5JHR - chains T and U of the 28 polymer chains in the assembly; structure by X-ray diffraction, 2.90 A resolution.

== Chain T ==
Name: Probable proteasome subunit alpha type-7
Source organism: Saccharomyces cerevisiae (strain ATCC 204508 / S288c)
Notes: EC 3.4.25.1
UniProtKB: P21242 (PSA7_YEAST); residues -3 to 284 here correspond to UniProt positions 1-288 (UniProt number = residue number + 4)
Chain sequence (288 residues; each row starts with the number of its first residue; numbers below 1 keep their minus sign (Met-3 is residue -3)):
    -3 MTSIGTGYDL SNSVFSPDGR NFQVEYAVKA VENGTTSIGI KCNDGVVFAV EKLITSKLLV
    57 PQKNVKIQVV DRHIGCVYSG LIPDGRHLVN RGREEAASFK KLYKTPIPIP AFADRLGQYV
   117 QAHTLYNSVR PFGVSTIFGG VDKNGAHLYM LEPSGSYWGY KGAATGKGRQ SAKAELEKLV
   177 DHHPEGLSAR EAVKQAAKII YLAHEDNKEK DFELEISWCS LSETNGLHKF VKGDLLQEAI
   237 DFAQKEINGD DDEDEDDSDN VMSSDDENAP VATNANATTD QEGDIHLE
Not modelled in the structure: -3 to 1, 245-284
Swiss-Prot annotation at these positions:
  - modified residue: Thr-2 (N-acetylthreonine)

== Chain U ==
Name: Proteasome subunit alpha type-1
Source organism: Saccharomyces cerevisiae (strain ATCC 204508 / S288c)
Notes: EC 3.4.25.1
UniProtKB: P21243 (PSA1_YEAST); residues -8 to 243 here correspond to UniProt positions 1-252 (UniProt number = residue number + 9)
Chain sequence (252 residues; each row starts with the number of its first residue; numbers below 1 keep their minus sign (Met-8 is residue -8)):
    -8 MSGAAAASAA GYDRHITIFS PEGRLYQVEY AFKATNQTNI NSLAVRGKDC TVVISQKKVP
    52 DKLLDPTTVS YIFCISRTIG MVVNGPIPDA RNAALRAKAE AAEFRYKYGY DMPCDVLAKR
   112 MANLSQIYTQ RAYMRPLGVI LTFVSVDEEL GPSIYKTDPA GYYVGYKATA TGPKQQEITT
   172 NLENHFKKSK IDHINEESWE KVVEFAITHM IDALGTEFSK NDLEVGVATK DKFFTLSAEN
   232 IEERLVAIAE QD
Not modelled in the structure: -8 to 1, 243

== Interface between chain T and chain U ==
Residue-residue contacts (61; chain T residue first):
  Thr2(T) - His6(U)
  Gly3(T) - His6(U)
  Tyr4(T) - Arg5(U)
  Tyr4(T) - His6(U)
  Tyr4(T) - Tyr21(U)
  Ser9(T) - Arg126(U)
  Val10(T) - His6(U)
  Val10(T) - Gln18(U)
  Phe11(T) - Gln18(U)  hydrogen bond (backbone-side chain)
  Phe11(T) - Tyr21(U)
  Phe11(T) - Ala22(U)  hydrophobic
  Phe11(T) - Ala25(U)  hydrophobic
  Phe11(T) - Arg126(U)
  Phe11(T) - Pro127(U)
  Phe11(T) - Gly129(U)
  Ser12(T) - Tyr21(U)
  Pro13(T) - Tyr21(U)  hydrophobic
  Pro13(T) - Lys24(U)  hydrogen bond (backbone-side chain)
  Asp14(T) - Lys24(U)
  Gly15(T) - Tyr21(U)
  Gly15(T) - Ala25(U)
  Lys37(T) - Asp56(U)  salt bridge
  Gln114(T) - Arg82(U)  hydrogen bond (side chain-backbone)
  Gln114(T) - Asn83(U)
  Gln114(T) - Leu86(U)
  Gln117(T) - Pro79(U)
  Gln117(T) - Asp80(U)
  Gln117(T) - Asn83(U)  hydrogen bond
  Gln117(T) - Arg126(U)  hydrogen bond
  Thr120(T) - Arg126(U)  hydrogen bond (backbone-side chain)
  Leu121(T) - Tyr124(U)
  Leu121(T) - Arg126(U)
  Leu121(T) - Leu128(U)  hydrophobic
  Tyr122(T) - Tyr124(U)
  Tyr122(T) - Met125(U)  hydrophobic
  Ser150(T) - Pro79(U)
  Gly151(T) - Pro79(U)
  Ser152(T) - Ile78(U)
  Ser152(T) - Pro79(U)
  Tyr153(T) - Arg82(U)  hydrogen bond (backbone-side chain)
  Trp154(T) - Leu55(U)  hydrophobic
  Trp154(T) - Thr59(U)
  Trp154(T) - Val60(U)  hydrophobic
  Trp154(T) - Ser61(U)
  Trp154(T) - Tyr62(U)
  Trp154(T) - Ile78(U)  hydrophobic
  Trp154(T) - Arg82(U)
  Gly155(T) - Leu55(U)
  Gly155(T) - Asp56(U)  hydrogen bond (backbone-backbone)
  Gly155(T) - Thr59(U)  hydrogen bond (backbone-side chain)
  Tyr156(T) - Leu54(U)
  Tyr156(T) - Leu55(U)
  Tyr156(T) - Asp56(U)
  Lys157(T) - Leu54(U)  hydrogen bond (backbone-backbone)
  Gly158(T) - Leu54(U)
  Lys169(T) - Leu54(U)
  Leu172(T) - Leu54(U)  hydrophobic
  Glu173(T) - Lys53(U)  salt bridge
  Glu173(T) - Leu54(U)
  Val176(T) - Leu54(U)  hydrophobic
  Asp177(T) - Lys53(U)  salt bridge
Other interface residues (no listed pair), chain T (31 interface residues in all): Asp110
Other interface residues (no listed pair), chain U (29 interface residues in all): Asp52, Pro57

== Overview ==
The interface between chain T and chain U involves 31 residues on one side and 29 on the other; the contacts
include 10 hydrogen bonds and 3 salt bridges. Polar pairs include Lys37(T)-Asp56(U), Glu173(T)-Lys53(U) and
Asp177(T)-Lys53(U).
Here chain T is Probable proteasome subunit alpha type-7 and chain U is Proteasome subunit alpha type-1, both
from Saccharomyces cerevisiae (strain ATCC 204508 / S288c). Entry 5JHR (Yeast 20S proteasome in complex with
the peptidic epoxyketone inhibitor 27) was determined by X-ray diffraction (same publication as 5JHS).
